7WE9 - chains B and L of the 9 polymer chains in the assembly; structure by electron microscopy, 3.60 A resolution.

# Chain B
Name: Spike glycoprotein
From: Severe acute respiratory syndrome coronavirus 2
UniProt: P0DTC2 (SPIKE_SARS2); aligned to UniProt positions 1-1270 over residues 1-1270 (the alignment contains insertions or deletions, so no single offset holds)
Sequence (1270 residues; each row starts with the number of its first residue):
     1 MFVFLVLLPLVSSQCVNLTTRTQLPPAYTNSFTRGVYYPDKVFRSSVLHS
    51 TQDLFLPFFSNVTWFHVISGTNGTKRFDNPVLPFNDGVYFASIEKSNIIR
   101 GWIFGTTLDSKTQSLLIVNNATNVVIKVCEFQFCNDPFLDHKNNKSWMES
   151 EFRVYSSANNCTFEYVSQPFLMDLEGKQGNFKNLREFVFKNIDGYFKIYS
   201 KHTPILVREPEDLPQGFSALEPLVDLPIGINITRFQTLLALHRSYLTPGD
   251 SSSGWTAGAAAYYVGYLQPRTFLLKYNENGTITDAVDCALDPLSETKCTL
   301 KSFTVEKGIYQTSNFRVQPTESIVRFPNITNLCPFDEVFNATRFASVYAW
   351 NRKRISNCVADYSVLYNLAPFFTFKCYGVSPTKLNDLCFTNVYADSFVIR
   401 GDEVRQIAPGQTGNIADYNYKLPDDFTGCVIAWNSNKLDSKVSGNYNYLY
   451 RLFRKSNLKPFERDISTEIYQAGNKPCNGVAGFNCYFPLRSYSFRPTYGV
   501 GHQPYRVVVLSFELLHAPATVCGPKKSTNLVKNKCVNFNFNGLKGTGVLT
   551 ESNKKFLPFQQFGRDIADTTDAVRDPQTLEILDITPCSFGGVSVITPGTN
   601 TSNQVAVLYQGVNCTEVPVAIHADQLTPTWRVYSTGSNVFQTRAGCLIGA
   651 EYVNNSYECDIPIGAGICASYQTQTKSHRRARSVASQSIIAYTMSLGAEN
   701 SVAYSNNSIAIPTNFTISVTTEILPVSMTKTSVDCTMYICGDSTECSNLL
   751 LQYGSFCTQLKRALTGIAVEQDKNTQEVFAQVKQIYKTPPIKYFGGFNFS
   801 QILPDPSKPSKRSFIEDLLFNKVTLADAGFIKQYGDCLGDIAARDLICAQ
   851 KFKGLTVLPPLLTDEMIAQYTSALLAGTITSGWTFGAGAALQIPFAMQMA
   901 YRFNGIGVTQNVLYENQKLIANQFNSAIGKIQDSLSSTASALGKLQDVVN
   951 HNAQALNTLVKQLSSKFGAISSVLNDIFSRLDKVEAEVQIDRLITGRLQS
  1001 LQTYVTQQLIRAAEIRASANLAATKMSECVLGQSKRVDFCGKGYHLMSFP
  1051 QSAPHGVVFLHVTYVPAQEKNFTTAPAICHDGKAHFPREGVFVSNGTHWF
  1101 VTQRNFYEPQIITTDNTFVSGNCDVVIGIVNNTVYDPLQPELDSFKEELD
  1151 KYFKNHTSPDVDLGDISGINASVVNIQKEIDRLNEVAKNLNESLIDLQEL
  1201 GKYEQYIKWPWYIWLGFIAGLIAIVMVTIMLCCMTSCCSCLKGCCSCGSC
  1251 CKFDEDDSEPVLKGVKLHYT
Unresolved in the structure: 1-13, 69-74, 241-250, 674-685, 826-845, 1160-1270
Disulfide bonds: C15-C134, C129-C161, C288-C298, C333-C358, C376-C429, C388-C522, C477-C485, C614-C646, C659-C668, C735-C757, C740-C746, C1029-C1040, C1079-C1123
Covalently attached groups: N-acetylglucosamine (NAG) linked to N17, N61, N123, N143, N600, N613, N654, N706, N714, N798, N1095, N1131, N1155
Differences from the reference sequence: variant V67 (Ala in P0DTC2), I93 (Thr95 in P0DTC2), D140 (Gly142 in P0DTC2), D336 (Gly339 in P0DTC2), L368 (Ser371 in P0DTC2), P370 (Ser373 in P0DTC2), F372 (Ser375 in P0DTC2), N414 (Lys417 in P0DTC2), K437 (Asn440 in P0DTC2), S443 (Gly446 in P0DTC2), N474 (Ser477 in P0DTC2), K475 (Thr478 in P0DTC2), A481 (Glu484 in P0DTC2), R490 (Gln493 in P0DTC2), S493 (Gly496 in P0DTC2), R495 (Gln498 in P0DTC2), Y498 (Asn501 in P0DTC2), H502 (Tyr505 in P0DTC2), K544 (Thr547 in P0DTC2), G611 (Asp614 in P0DTC2), Y652 (His655 in P0DTC2), K676 (Asn679 in P0DTC2), H678 (Pro681 in P0DTC2), K761 (Asn764 in P0DTC2), Y793 (Asp796 in P0DTC2), K853 (Asn856 in P0DTC2), H951 (Gln954 in P0DTC2), K966 (Asn969 in P0DTC2), F978 (Leu981 in P0DTC2); insertion (209-211)
Swiss-Prot annotation at these positions:
  - lipidation (S-palmitoyl cysteine): C1240, C1247, C1250
  - glycosylation (N-linked (GlcNAc...) asparagine): N17 (complex), N61 (hybrid), N331 (complex), N603 (hybrid)

# Chain L
Name: The light chain of Fab XGv289
From: Homo sapiens
Notes: antibody fragment or engineered binder
Sequence (111 residues; numbered 2 to 112; the number before each row is that of its first residue):
     2 SVLTQPPSASGTPGQRVTIPCSGSSSNIGNNYVYWYQQLPGTAPKLLVYG
    52 NNQRPSGVPDRFSVSKSGTSASLAISGLRSEDEADYYCAAWDDGLSGSGW
   102 VFGGGTKLTVL
Disulfide bonds: C22-C89

# Chain B / chain L interface
Contacting residue pairs (5; chain B residue first):
  T497(B) - S99(L)
  G499(B) - G98(L)
  V500(B) - G95(L)  hydrogen bond (backbone-backbone)
  V500(B) - L96(L)
  Q503(B) - S99(L)
Other interface residues (no listed pair), chain B (7 interface residues in all): N436, P496, Y498
Other interface residues (no listed pair), chain L (6 interface residues in all): W92, S97

# In short
The interface between chain B and chain L involves 7 residues on one side and 6 on the other, with 1 hydrogen
bond. The hydrogen-bonded pair V500(B)-G95(L) is a backbone contact. Covalently linked N-acetylglucosamine: at
N17(B), N61(B), N123(B), N143(B), N600(B) and N613(B) and 7 more.
Here chain B is Spike glycoprotein (Severe acute respiratory syndrome coronavirus 2) and chain L is the light
chain of Fab XGv289 (Homo sapiens). Entry 7WE9 (SARS-CoV-2 Omicron variant spike protein in complex with Fab
XGv289) was determined by electron microscopy, deposited together with 7WE7, 7WE8, 7WEA, 7WEB, 7WEC, 7WED and
3 further entries.
